PDB entry 1ESB | X-ray diffraction, 2.30 A resolution | chain A

# Chain A
Name: Porcine pancreatic elastase
Organism: Sus scrofa
Notes: EC 3.4.21.36
UniProt: P00772 (ELA1_PIG); residues 16-255 here correspond to UniProt positions 27-266 (UniProt number = residue number + 11)
Amino-acid sequence (240 residues; each row starts with the number of its first residue):
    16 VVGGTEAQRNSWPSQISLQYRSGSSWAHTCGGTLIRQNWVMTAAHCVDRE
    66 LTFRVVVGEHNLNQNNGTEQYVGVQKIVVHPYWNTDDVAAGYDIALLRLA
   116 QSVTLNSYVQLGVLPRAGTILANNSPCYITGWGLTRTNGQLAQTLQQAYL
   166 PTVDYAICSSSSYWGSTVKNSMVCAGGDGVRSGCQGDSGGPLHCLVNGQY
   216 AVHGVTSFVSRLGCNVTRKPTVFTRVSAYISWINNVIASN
Disulfides: Cys45-Cys61, Cys142-Cys209, Cys173-Cys189, Cys199-Cys229
Covalently attached groups: N-benzyloxycarbonyl-L-serine-betalactone (BBL) linked to Ser203
Sequence notes: conflict Asn81 (Asp92 in P00772)
Metal / ion sites: Ca2+: Glu74, Asn76, Gln79, Asn81, Glu84
Ligand contacts: N-benzyloxycarbonyl-L-serine-betalactone (BBL; N-[(benzyloxy)carbonyl]-L-alanine): Thr44, Cys45, His60, Val103, Asp108, Cys199, Gln200, Gly201, Asp202, Ser222, Phe223

# Overview
N-benzyloxycarbonyl-L-serine-betalactone is covalently linked to Ser203. Glu74, Asn76, Gln79, Asn81 and Glu84
coordinate Ca2+.
Chain A is Porcine pancreatic elastase (Sus scrofa); the structure, Direct structure observation of an
acyl-enzyme intermediate in the hydrolysis of an ester substrate by elastase, was determined by X-ray
diffraction together with 1ESA from the same study.
